Entry 5W2U (X-ray diffraction, 2.00 A resolution); this record covers chain A.

[Chain A]
Name: Neuraminidase
Source organism: Influenza A virus (strain A/Tern/Australia/G70C/1975 H11N9)
Notes: EC 3.2.1.18
UniProtKB: P03472 (NRAM_I75A5); residues 82-469 here correspond to UniProt positions 83-470 (UniProt number = residue number + 1)
Chain sequence (388 residues; numbered 82 to 469; the number before each row is that of its first residue):
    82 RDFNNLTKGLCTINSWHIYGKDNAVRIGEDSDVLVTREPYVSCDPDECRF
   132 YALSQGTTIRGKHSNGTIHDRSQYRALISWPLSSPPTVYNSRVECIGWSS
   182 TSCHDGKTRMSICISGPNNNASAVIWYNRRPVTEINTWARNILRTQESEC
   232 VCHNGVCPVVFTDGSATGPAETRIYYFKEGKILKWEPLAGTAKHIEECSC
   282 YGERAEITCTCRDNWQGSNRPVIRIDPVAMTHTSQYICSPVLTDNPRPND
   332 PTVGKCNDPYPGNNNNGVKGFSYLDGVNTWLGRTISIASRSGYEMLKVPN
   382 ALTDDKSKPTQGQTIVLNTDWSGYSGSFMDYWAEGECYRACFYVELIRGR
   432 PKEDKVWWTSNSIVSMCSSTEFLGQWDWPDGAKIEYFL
Cystine bridges: C92-C418, C124-C129, C176-C194, C184-C231, C233-C238, C279-C292, C281-C290, C319-C337, C422-C448
Covalently attached groups: N-acetylglucosamine (NAG) linked to N86; glycan linked to N146, N201; compound 9SJ linked to Y405
Bound ions: Ca2+: D294, G298, D325, N347
Small-molecule neighbours:
  - 9S4 ((2S,3R,4R,5R)-3-acetamido-2-[(2S)-2,3-bis(oxidanyl)propyl]-5-fluoranyl-4-oxidanyl-2,3,4,5-tetrahydropyran-1-ium-6-carboxylic acid): R118, E119, D151, R152, W179, S180, I223, R225, E228, A247, E277, E278, R293, N295, G348, R371
  - 9S4 / 9SJ: R118, E119, D151, R152, W179, S180, I223, R225, E228, A247, E277, E278, R293, N295, G348, R371
  - 9SJ (5-acetamido-2,6-anhydro-3,5,7-trideoxy-3-fluoro-D-threo-L-galacto-nononic acid): R118, E119, D151, R152, W179, S180, I223, R225, E228, A247, E277, E278, R293, N295, G348, R371
  - 9SM ((2R,3R,4R,5R,6S)-5-acetamido-6-[(2S)-2,3-bis(oxidanyl)propyl]-2,3-bis(fluoranyl)-4-oxidanyl-oxane-2-carboxylic acid): S367, A369, S370, S372, N399, T400, D401, W402, K433
Curated features (UniProtKB/Swiss-Prot):
  - active site: D151 (Proton donor/acceptor), Y405 (Nucleophile)
  - binding site (substrate): R118, R152, E277, E278, R293, R371
  - binding site (Ca(2+)): D294, G298, D325, N347
  - glycosylation (N-linked (GlcNAc...) asparagine): N86, N146, N201
Reported in the primary citation:
  - binding site for 9SJ: R118, D151
  - mutagenesis - E119G: decreased binding to 9SM
  - binding site for 9SM: S367, S370, S372

[Summary]
Chain A binds compound 9SM, compound 9S4 and 9S4 / 9SJ. N-acetylglucosamine is covalently linked to N86, N146
and N201. Compound 9SJ is covalently linked to Y405. The paper reports a binding site for 9SM at S367, S370
and S372; E119G reduces binding to 9SM.
Chain A is Neuraminidase (Influenza A virus (strain A/Tern/Australia/G70C/1975 H11N9)); the structure,
Influenza virus neuraminidase N9 in complex with 7-deoxygenated 2,3-difluoro-N-acetylneuraminic acid, was
determined by X-ray diffraction (same publication as 5W26, 5W2W and 5W2Y).
